Entry 6VAA (electron microscopy, 3.40 A resolution); this record covers chains B and Y of the 6 polymer chains in the assembly.

[Chain B]
Molecule: Fanconi anemia group D2 protein
Organism: Homo sapiens
UniProtKB: Q9BXW9 (FACD2_HUMAN); residue numbers follow UniProt; this construct covers 1-1451
Chain sequence (1451 residues; row label = number of the first residue in the row):
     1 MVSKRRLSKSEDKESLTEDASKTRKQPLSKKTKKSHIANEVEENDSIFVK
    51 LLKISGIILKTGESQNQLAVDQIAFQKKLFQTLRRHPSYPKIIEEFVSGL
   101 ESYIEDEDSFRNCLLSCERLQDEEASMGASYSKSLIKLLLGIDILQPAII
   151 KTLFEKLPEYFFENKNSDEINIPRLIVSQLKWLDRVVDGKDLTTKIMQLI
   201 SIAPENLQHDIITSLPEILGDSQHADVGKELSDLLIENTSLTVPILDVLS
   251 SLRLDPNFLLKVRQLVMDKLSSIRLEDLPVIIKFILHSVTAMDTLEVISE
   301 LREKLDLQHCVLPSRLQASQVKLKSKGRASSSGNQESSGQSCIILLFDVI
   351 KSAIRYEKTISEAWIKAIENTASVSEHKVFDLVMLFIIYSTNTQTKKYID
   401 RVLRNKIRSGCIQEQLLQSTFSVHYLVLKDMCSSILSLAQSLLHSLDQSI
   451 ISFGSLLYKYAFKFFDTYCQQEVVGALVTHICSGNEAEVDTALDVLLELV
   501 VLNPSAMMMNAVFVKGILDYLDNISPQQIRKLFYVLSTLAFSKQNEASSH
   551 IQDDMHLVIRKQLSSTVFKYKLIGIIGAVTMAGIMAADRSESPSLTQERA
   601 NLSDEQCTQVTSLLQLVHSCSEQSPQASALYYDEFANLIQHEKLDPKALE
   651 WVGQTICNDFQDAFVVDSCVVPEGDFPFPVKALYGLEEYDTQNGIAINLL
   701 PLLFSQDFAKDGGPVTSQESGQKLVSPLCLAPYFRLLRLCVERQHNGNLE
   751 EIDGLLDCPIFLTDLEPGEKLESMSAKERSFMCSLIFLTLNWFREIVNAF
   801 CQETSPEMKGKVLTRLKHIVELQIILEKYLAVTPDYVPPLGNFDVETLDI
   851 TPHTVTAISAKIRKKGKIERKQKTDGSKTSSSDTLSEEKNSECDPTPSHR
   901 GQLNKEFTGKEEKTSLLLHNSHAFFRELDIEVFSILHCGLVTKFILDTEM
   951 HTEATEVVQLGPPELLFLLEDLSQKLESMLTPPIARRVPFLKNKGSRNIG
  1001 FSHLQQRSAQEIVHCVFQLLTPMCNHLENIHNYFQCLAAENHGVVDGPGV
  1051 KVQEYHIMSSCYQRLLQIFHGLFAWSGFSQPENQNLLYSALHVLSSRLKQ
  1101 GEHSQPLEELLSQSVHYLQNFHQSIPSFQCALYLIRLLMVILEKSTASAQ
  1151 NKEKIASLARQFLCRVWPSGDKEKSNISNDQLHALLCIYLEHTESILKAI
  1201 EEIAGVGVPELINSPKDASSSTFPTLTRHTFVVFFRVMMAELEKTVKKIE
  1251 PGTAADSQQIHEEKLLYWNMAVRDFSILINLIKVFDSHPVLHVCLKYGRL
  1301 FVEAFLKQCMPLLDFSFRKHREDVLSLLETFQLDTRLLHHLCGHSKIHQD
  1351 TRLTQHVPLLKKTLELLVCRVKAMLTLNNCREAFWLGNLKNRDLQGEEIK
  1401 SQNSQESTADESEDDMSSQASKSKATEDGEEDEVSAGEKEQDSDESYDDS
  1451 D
Not modelled in the structure: 1-44, 122-129, 312-336, 588-603, 708-725, 852-915, 947-959, 982-1000, 1043-1050, 1146-1149, 1216-1219, 1377-1451
Construct notes: conflict Gln654 (His in Q9BXW9), Asn693 (Asp in Q9BXW9)
UniProt features mapped onto this chain:
  - modified residue: Ser8 (Phosphoserine), Ser222 (Phosphoserine), Ser592 (Phosphoserine), Ser594 (Phosphoserine), Ser717 (Phosphoserine), Ser1257 (Phosphoserine), Ser1401 (Phosphoserine), Ser1404 (Phosphoserine), Ser1412 (Phosphoserine), Ser1423 (Phosphoserine), Thr1426 (Phosphothreonine), Ser1435 (Phosphoserine)
  - cross-link: Lys561 (Glycyl lysine isopeptide (Lys-Gly) (interchain with G-Cter in ubiquitin))
  - natural variant: Ser126 (S126G: In FANCD2), Arg302 (R302W: In FANCD2), Arg1236 (R1236H: In FANCD2)
  - mutagenesis: Ser222 (S222A: Reduces phosphorylation by ATM. No effect on ubiquitination, foci formation or DNA repair ability, but impairs S-phase checkpoint activation), Lys561 (K561R: Abolishes ubiquitination; impairs chromatin binding, foci formation and DNA repair. Abolishes interaction with MTMR15/FAN1. No effect on S-222 phosphorylation by ATM), Ser1257 (S1257A: No effect on phosphorylation by ATM), Ser1401 (S1401A: Reduces phosphorylation by ATM; when associated with A-1404 and A-1418), Ser1404 (S1404A: Reduces phosphorylation by ATM; when associated with A-1401 and A-1418), Ser1418 (S1418A: Reduces phosphorylation by ATM; when associated with A-1401 and A-1404)
From the paper describing this entry:
  - post-translational modification sites: Lys561
  - binding site for the 16-nt DNA strand: Lys1174, His1229, Ser1287, His1288, Arg1352
  - binding site for the 15-nt DNA strand (chain Y): Arg408, Ser1178, Asn1179, His1292, Lys1296, Arg1352, Gln1355, His1356

[Chain Y]
Molecule: 15-nt DNA strand
Sequence (15 nucleotides; numbered 14 to 28; the number before each row is that of its first residue):
    14 AAAAAAAAAAAAAAA

[How chain B and chain Y interact]
Pairs across the interface (12; chain B residue first):
  Arg408(B) - DA28(Y)  salt bridge to the phosphate
  Leu446(B) - DA27(Y)  phosphate contact
  Ser1178(B) - DA18(Y)  hydrogen bond to the phosphate
  Asn1179(B) - DA18(Y)  sugar contact
  Asp1180(B) - DA19(Y)  phosphate contact
  Arg1236(B) - DA19(Y)  salt bridge to the phosphate
  Arg1236(B) - DA20(Y)  salt bridge to the phosphate
  His1292(B) - DA20(Y)  sugar contact
  His1292(B) - DA21(Y)  salt bridge to the phosphate
  Lys1296(B) - DA20(Y)  salt bridge to the phosphate
  Arg1352(B) - DA21(Y)  phosphate contact
  Gln1355(B) - DA21(Y)  phosphate contact
Other interface residues (no listed pair), chain B (11 interface residues in all): His1356
Other interface residues (no listed pair), chain Y (7 interface residues in all): DA22

[Overview]
11 residues of chain B face 7 of chain Y across their interface; the contacts include 1 hydrogen bond and 5
salt bridges. Polar contacts include Ser1178(B)-DA18(Y), Arg408(B)-DA28(Y) and Arg1236(B)-DA19(Y). From the
paper: a binding site for the 15-nt DNA strand (chain Y) at Arg408(B), Ser1178(B) and Asn1179(B) among others;
a binding site for the 16-nt DNA strand at Lys1174(B), His1229(B) and Ser1287(B) among others.
Here chain B is Fanconi anemia group D2 protein (Homo sapiens) and chain Y is a 15-nt DNA strand. Entry 6VAA
(Structure of the Fanconi Anemia ID complex bound to ICL DNA) was determined by electron microscopy, deposited
together with 6VAD.
